Entry 9J4R (electron microscopy, 3.09 A resolution); this record covers chains B and C of the 3 polymer chains in the assembly.

# Chain B (and C)
Molecule: Iron ABC transporter, ATP-binding protein
Organism: Thermus thermophilus
Notes: chain C of this document is another copy of the same molecule, construct and numbering; everything in this record applies to it too
UniProt: Q5SHV0 (Q5SHV0_THET8); residues 1-340 here = UniProt positions 1-340
Chain sequence (340 residues; row label = number of the first residue in the row):
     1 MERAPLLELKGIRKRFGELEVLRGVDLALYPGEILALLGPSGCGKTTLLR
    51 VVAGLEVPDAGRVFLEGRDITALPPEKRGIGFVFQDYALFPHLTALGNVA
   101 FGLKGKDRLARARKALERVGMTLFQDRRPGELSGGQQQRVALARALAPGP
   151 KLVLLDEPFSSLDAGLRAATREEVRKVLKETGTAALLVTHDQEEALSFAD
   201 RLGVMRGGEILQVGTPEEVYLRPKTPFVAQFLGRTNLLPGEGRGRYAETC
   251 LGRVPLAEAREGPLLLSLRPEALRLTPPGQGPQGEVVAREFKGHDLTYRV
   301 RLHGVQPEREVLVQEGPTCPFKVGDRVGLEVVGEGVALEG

# Chain B / chain C interface
Residue-residue contacts (22):
  E193(B) with K292(C), salt bridge
  L196(B) with F291(C), hydrophobic
  S197(B) with E290(C); F291(C)
  P216(B) with F291(C)
  E217(B) with R289(C), salt bridge; F291(C)
  Y220(B) with G293(C); H294(C)
  L221(B) with F291(C), hydrophobic
  E271(B) with H294(C)
  R289(B) with E217(C), salt bridge
  F291(B) with L196(C), hydrophobic; E217(C); Y220(C), hydrophobic
  G293(B) with Y220(C)
  H294(B) with Y220(C); E271(C); D295(C), salt bridge; Q314(C)
  D295(B) with H294(C), salt bridge; D295(C)
Interface residues without a listed pair, chain B (16 interface residues in all): H190, K292, Q314
Interface residues without a listed pair, chain C (15 interface residues in all): G165, P216, R234

# Overview
16 residues of chain B and 15 residues of chain C are in contact; the contacts include 5 salt bridges. Polar
pairs include E193(B)-K292(C), E217(B)-R289(C) and H294(B)-D295(C).
Both chains are Iron ABC transporter, ATP-binding protein (Thermus thermophilus). Entry 9J4R (Cryo-EM
structure of ferric ion importer, FbpBC, from Thermus thermophilus) was determined by electron microscopy.
